Entry 6MUV (electron microscopy, 3.80 A resolution); this record covers chains O and U of the 42 polymer chains in the assembly.

[Chain O]
Name: 20S proteasome alpha-1 subunit
From: Plasmodium falciparum (isolate 3D7)
Notes: EC 3.4.25.1
UniProt: Q8IAR3 (Q8IAR3_PLAF7); residue numbers follow UniProt; this construct covers 1-260
Sequence (260 residues; numbered 1 to 260; the number before each row is that of its first residue):
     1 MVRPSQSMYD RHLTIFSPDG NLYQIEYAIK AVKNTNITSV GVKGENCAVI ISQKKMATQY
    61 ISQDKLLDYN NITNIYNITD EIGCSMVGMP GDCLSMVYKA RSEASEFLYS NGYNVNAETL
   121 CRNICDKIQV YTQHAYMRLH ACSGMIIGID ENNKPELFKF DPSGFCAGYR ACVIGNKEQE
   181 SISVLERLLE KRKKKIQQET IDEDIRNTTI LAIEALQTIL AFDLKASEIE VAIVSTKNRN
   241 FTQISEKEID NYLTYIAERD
Not modelled in the structure: 1-5, 59-64, 258-260

[Chain U]
Name: 20S proteasome alpha-7 subunit
From: Plasmodium falciparum (isolate 3D7)
Notes: EC 3.4.25.1
UniProt: O77396 (O77396_PLAF7); numbering as in UniProt (aligned over 1-252)
Sequence (252 residues; row label = number of the first residue in the row):
     1 MAGLSAGYDL SVSTFSPDGR LYQVEYIYKS INNNNTALCL ECKDGIICCC INSNMDKNKM
    61 IKKNSYNRIY HVNNNIIITY SGFDGDARNI IDRARSEANT YYYNFHTNIP LHILVNRISL
   121 YIHAYTLYWH MRPFAASIII SSFNEKDKGD IYCIEPNGAC YKYSGIVIGK NKEMFKTEIE
   181 KKDYKDINVR DAIEDIYKFI LTSDDHMNKN NLQNLVNFSW ICKESSYEFQ NIHEEILTPA
   241 LNKAVEYIEK LN
Not modelled in the structure: 1-5, 204-209, 245-252

[How chain O and chain U interact]
Residue-residue contacts - 52 pairs, chain O then chain U:
  Met8(O) - Tyr8(U)
  Asp10(O) - Tyr8(U)  hydrogen bond
  Arg11(O) - Thr14(U)
  Gln24(O) - Ser13(U)  hydrogen bond (side chain-backbone)
  Gln24(O) - Thr14(U)
  Gln24(O) - Phe15(U)  hydrogen bond (side chain-backbone)
  Tyr27(O) - Phe15(U)
  Tyr27(O) - Ser16(U)
  Tyr27(O) - Pro17(U)
  Lys30(O) - Pro17(U)
  Lys30(O) - Gly19(U)
  Ala31(O) - Gly19(U)
  Asn34(O) - Asp18(U)
  Asn34(O) - Arg20(U)
  Met56(O) - Tyr161(U)
  Lys65(O) - Glu180(U)
  Leu66(O) - Tyr163(U)
  Leu66(O) - Ser164(U)  hydrogen bond (backbone-side chain)
  Leu66(O) - Gly165(U)
  Leu67(O) - Tyr161(U)  hydrophobic
  Leu67(O) - Lys162(U)
  Leu67(O) - Tyr163(U)
  Asp68(O) - Lys162(U)  hydrogen bond (backbone-backbone)
  Asn71(O) - Tyr152(U)  hydrogen bond
  Asn71(O) - Lys162(U)
  Ile72(O) - Tyr161(U)  hydrophobic
  Met89(O) - Leu21(U)  hydrophobic
  Met89(O) - Asn157(U)  hydrogen bond
  Pro90(O) - Ala159(U)  hydrophobic
  Pro90(O) - Tyr161(U)
  Gly91(O) - His123(U)  hydrogen bond (backbone-side chain)
  Asp92(O) - His123(U)  salt bridge
  Leu94(O) - Asn116(U)
  Leu94(O) - Ser119(U)
  Ser95(O) - Leu120(U)
  Ser95(O) - His123(U)
  Tyr98(O) - Asn116(U)
  Tyr98(O) - Leu120(U)  hydrophobic
  Ala135(O) - Trp129(U)
  Tyr136(O) - Trp129(U)
  Met137(O) - Leu127(U)
  Met137(O) - Tyr128(U)
  Arg138(O) - Val12(U)
  Arg138(O) - Ser13(U)
  Arg138(O) - Phe15(U)
  Arg138(O) - Leu21(U)
  Arg138(O) - His123(U)
  Arg138(O) - Leu127(U)  hydrogen bond (backbone-backbone)
  Leu139(O) - Phe15(U)
  His140(O) - His123(U)
  His140(O) - Leu127(U)
  Ala141(O) - Phe15(U)  hydrophobic
Other interface residues (no listed pair), chain O (31 interface residues in all): Ala28, Ala57
Other interface residues (no listed pair), chain U (32 interface residues in all): Thr126, Gly158, Cys160, Lys176, Ile179

[In short]
The interface between chain O and chain U involves 31 residues on one side and 32 on the other; the contacts
include 9 hydrogen bonds and 1 salt bridge. Polar contacts include Asp92(O)-His123(U), Asp10(O)-Tyr8(U) and
Gln24(O)-Ser13(U).
Chain O is 20S proteasome alpha-1 subunit and chain U is 20S proteasome alpha-7 subunit, both from Plasmodium
falciparum (isolate 3D7); the structure, The structure of the Plasmodium falciparum 20S proteasome in complex
with two PA28 activators, was determined by electron microscopy together with 6DFK, 6MUW and 6MUX from the
same study.
